Entry 5L8U (X-ray diffraction, 1.85 A resolution); this record covers chain A.

[Chain A]
Protein: Bromodomain adjacent to zinc finger domain protein 2B
Organism: Homo sapiens
Notes: fragment: Bromodomain (residues 1954-2067)
UniProt: Q9UIF8 (BAZ2B_HUMAN), isoform Q9UIF8-2; residues 1858-1971 here correspond to UniProt positions 1954-2067 (UniProt number = residue number + 96)
Amino-acid sequence (116 residues; row label = number of the first residue in the row):
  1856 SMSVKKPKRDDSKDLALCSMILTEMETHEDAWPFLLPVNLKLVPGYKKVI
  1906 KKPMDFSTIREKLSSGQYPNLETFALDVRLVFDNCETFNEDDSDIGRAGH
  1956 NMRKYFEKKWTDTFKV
Sequence notes: expression tag (1856-1857)
Ligand contacts: 6RS (N-[(1S)-1-(3,4-dihydro-2H-1,5-benzodioxepin-7-yl)ethyl]-2-methyl-pyridin-3-amine): Trp-1887, Pro-1888, Phe-1889, Leu-1891, Val-1893, Val-1898, Tyr-1901, Phe-1943, Asn-1944, Ile-1950
What the authors report for this chain:
  - binding site for 6RS: Pro-1862, Trp-1887, Pro-1888, Phe-1889, Val-1893, Tyr-1901, Phe-1943, Asn-1944, Ile-1950

[Summary]
Chain A binds compound 6RS. From the paper: a binding site for 6RS at Pro-1862, Trp-1887 and Pro-1888 among
others.
Chain A is Bromodomain adjacent to zinc finger domain protein 2B (Homo sapiens); the structure, Crystal
Structure of BAZ2B bromodomain in complex with 3-amino-2-methylpyridine derivative 5, was determined by X-ray
diffraction (same publication as 5L8T, 5L96, 5L97, 5L98 and 5L99).
